Entry 5E3S (X-ray diffraction, 3.10 A resolution); this record covers chain A.

# Chain A
Protein: Phosphatidylinositol-4-phosphate 5-kinase, type I, alpha
Organism: Danio rerio
UniProtKB: Q503I3 (Q503I3_DANRE); residue numbers follow UniProt; this construct covers 56-427
Amino-acid sequence (372 residues; each row starts with the number of its first residue):
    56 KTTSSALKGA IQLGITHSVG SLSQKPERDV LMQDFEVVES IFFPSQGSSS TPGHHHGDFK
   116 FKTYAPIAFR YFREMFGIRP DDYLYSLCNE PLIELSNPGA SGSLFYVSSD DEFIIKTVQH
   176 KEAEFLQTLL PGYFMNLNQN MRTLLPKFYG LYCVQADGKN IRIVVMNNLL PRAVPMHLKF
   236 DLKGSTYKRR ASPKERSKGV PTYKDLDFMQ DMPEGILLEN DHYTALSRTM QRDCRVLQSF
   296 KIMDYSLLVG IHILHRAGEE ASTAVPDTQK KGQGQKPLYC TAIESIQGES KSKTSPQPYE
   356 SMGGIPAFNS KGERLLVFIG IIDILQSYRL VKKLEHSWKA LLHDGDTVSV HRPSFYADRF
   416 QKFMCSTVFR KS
Unresolved in the structure: 154-156, 311-355, 387-401
Reported in the primary citation:
  - specificity-determining residues: Lys259
  - mutagenesis - D236N, T241L/Y242R/K243N/R245N/K259L/L261E: decreased catalytic activity on PI(4)P
  - catalytic residues: Lys238, Asp299 (proposed by the authors, not directly observed)
  - mutagenesis - K238A, R244A: abolished catalytic activity
  - mutagenesis - R244A: unchanged catalytic activity (intrinsic ATPase activity)

# Summary
The paper reports catalytic residues Lys238 and Asp299; D236N and T241L/Y242R/K243N/R245N/K259L/L261E reduce
catalytic activity on PI(4)P; 4 substitutions were tested in all.
Chain A is Phosphatidylinositol-4-phosphate 5-kinase, type I, alpha (Danio rerio); the structure, Crystal
structure of Phosphatidylinositol-4-phosphate 5-kinase, was determined by X-ray diffraction (same publication
as 5E3T and 5E3U).
